6JD1 - chains A and E of the 12 polymer chains in the assembly; structure by electron microscopy, 3.38 A resolution.

Chain A (and E):
Protein: Putative ketol-acid reductoisomerase 2
Organism: Saccharolobus solfataricus (strain ATCC 35092 / DSM 1617 / JCM 11322 / P2)
Notes: EC 1.1.1.86; chain E of this document is another copy of the same molecule, construct and numbering; everything in this record applies to it too
UniProtKB: Q97YJ9 (ILVC2_SACS2); residue numbers follow UniProt; this construct covers 1-333
Sequence (333 residues; numbered 1 to 333; the number before each row is that of its first residue):
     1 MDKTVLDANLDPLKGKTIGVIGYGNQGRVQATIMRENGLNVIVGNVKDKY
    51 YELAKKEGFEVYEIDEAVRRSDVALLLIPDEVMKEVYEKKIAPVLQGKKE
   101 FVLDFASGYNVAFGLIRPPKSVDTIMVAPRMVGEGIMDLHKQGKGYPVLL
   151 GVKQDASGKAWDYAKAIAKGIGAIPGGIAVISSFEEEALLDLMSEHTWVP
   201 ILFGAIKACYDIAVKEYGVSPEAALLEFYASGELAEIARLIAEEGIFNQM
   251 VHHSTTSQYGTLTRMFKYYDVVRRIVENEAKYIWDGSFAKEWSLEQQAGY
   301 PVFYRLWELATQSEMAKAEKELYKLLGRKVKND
Unresolved in the structure: 1-2, 333 (chain E: 1-2, 332-333)
Metal / ion sites: Mg2+ site 1: Asp191, Glu195 (together with cyclopropane-1,1-dicarboxylic acid); Mg2+ site 2: Asp191 (together with cyclopropane-1,1-dicarboxylic acid)
Residues lining bound ligands:
  - cyclopropane-1,1-dicarboxylic acid (9TY), molecule 1: Arg130, Asp191, Glu195
  - cyclopropane-1,1-dicarboxylic acid (9TY), molecule 2: Glu233, His253, Ser257
  - NADH (NAI; 1,4-dihydronicotinamide adenine dinucleotide): Tyr23, Gly24, Asn25, Gln26, Gly27, Asn45, Val46, Tyr50, Ile64, Leu77, Ile78, Pro79, Asp80, Val82, Val86, Ala106, Ser107, Pro129, Met131, Val132, Gly133

How chain A and chain E interact:
Pairs across the interface (20):
  Leu294(A) with Leu294(E), hydrophobic
  Glu295(A) with Lys290(E)
  Gln297(A) with Gln297(E), hydrogen bond (backbone-side chain)
  Ala298(A) with Lys84(E); Leu115(E); Ser293(E)
  Gly299(A) with Leu115(E)
  Tyr300(A) with Arg117(E)
  Pro301(A) with Phe113(E)
  Val302(A) with Asp285(E); Gly286(E)
  Tyr304(A) with Gly114(E); Arg117(E); Lys153(E), hydrogen bond
  Arg305(A) with Ala112(E); Glu185(E); Trp284(E), hydrogen bond (side chain-backbone); Asp285(E)
  Leu306(A) with Asp285(E)
  Glu308(A) with Lys153(E), salt bridge
Interface residues without a listed pair, chain A (13 interface residues in all): Leu309
Interface residues without a listed pair, chain E (17 interface residues in all): Ser287, Ala289

Summary:
Chain A and chain E form an interface of 13 and 17 residues respectively; the contacts include 3 hydrogen
bonds and 1 salt bridge. Polar contacts include Glu308(A)-Lys153(E), Gln297(A)-Gln297(E) and
Tyr304(A)-Lys153(E). Bound to chain A: NADH and cyclopropane-1,1-dicarboxylic acid.
Chain A and chain E are both Putative ketol-acid reductoisomerase 2 (Saccharolobus solfataricus (strain ATCC
35092 / DSM 1617 / JCM 11322 / P2)); the structure, Cryo-EM Structure of Sulfolobus solfataricus ketol-acid
reductoisomerase (Sso-KARI) in complex with Mg2+, NADH, and CPD at ..., was determined by electron microscopy,
deposited together with 6JD2, 6JCV, 6JCW and 6JCZ.
